PDB entry 8YXM | electron microscopy, 2.93 A resolution | chains A and C of the 3 polymer chains in the assembly

# Chain A
Name: RNA-directed RNA polymerase L
Source organism: Mumps orthorubulavirus
Notes: EC 2.7.7.48, 3.6.1.-, 2.7.7.88, 2.1.1.-
UniProtKB: C0JJA4 (C0JJA4_9MONO); residue numbers follow UniProt; this construct covers 1-2261
Chain sequence (2261 residues; each row starts with the number of its first residue):
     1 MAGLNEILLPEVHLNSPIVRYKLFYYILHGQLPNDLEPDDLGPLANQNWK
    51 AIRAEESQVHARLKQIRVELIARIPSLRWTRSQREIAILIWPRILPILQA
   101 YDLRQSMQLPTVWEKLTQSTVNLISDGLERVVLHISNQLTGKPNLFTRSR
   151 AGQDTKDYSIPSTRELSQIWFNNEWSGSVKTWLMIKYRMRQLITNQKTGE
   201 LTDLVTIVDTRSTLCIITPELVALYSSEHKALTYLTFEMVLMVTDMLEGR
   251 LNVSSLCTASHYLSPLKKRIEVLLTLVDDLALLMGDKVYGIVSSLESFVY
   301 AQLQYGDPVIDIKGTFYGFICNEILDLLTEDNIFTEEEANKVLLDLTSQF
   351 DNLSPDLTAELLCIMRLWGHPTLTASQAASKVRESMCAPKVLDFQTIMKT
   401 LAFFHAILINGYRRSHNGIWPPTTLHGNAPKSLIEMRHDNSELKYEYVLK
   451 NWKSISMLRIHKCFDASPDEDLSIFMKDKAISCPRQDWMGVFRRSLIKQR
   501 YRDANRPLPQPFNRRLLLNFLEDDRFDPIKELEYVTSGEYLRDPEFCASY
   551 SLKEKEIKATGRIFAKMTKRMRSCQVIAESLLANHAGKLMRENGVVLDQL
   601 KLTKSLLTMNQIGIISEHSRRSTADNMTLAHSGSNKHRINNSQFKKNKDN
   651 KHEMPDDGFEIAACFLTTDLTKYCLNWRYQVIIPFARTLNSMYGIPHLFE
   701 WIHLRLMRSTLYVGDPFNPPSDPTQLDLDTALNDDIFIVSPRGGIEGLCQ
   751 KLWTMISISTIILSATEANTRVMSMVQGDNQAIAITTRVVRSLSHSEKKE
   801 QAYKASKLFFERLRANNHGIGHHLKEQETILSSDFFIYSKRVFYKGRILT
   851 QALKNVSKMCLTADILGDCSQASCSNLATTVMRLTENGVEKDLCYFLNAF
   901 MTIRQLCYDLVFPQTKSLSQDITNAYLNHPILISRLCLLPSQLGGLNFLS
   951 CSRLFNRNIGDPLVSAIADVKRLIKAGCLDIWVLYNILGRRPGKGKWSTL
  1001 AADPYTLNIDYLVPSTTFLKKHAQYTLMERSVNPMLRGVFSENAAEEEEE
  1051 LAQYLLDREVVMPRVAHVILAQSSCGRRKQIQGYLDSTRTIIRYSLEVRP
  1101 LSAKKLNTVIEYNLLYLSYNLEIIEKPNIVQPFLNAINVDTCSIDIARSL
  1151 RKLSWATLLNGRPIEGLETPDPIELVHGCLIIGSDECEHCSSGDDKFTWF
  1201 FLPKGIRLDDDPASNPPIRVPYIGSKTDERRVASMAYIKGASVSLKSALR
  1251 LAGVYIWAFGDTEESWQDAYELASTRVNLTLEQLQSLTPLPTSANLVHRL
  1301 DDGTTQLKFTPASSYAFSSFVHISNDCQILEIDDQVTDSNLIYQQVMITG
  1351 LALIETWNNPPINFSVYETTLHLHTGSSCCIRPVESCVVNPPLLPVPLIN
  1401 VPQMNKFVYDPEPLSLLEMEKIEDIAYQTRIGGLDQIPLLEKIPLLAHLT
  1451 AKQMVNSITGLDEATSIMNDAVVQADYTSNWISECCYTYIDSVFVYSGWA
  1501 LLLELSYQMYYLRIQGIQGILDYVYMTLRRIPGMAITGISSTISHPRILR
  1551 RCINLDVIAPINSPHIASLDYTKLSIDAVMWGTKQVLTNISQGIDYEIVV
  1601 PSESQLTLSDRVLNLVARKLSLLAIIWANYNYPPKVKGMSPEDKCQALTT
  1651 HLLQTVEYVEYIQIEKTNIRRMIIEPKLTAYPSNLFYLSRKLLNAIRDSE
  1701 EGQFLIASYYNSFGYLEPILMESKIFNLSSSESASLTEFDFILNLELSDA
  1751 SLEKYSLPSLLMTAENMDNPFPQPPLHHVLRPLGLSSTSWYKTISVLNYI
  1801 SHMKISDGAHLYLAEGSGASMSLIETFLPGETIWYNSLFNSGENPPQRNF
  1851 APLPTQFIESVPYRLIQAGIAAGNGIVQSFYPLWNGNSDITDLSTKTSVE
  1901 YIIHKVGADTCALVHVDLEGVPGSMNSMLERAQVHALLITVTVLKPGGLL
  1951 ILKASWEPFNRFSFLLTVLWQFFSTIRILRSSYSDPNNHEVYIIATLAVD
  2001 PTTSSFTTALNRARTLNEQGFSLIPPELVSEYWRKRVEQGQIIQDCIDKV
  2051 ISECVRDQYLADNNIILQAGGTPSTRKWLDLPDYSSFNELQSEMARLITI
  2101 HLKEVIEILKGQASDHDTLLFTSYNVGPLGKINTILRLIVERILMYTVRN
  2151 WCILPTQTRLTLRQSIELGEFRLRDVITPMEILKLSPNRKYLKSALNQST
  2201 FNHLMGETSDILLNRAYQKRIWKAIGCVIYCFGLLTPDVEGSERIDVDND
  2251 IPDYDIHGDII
Disordered / not traced: 1-3, 152-157, 619-657, 1229-1231, 1300-1307, 1331-1336, 1434-2261

# Chain C
Name: Phosphoprotein
Source organism: Mumps orthorubulavirus
UniProtKB: C0JJ97 (C0JJ97_9MONO); residues 1-391 here = UniProt positions 1-391
Chain sequence (391 residues; each row starts with the number of its first residue):
     1 MDQFIKQDETGDLIETGMNVANHFLSTPIQGTNSLSKASILPGVAPVLIG
    51 NPEQKNIQHPTASHQGSKTKGRGSGVRSIIVSPSEAGNGGTQIPEPLFAQ
   101 TGQGGIVTTVYQDPTIQPTGSYRSVELAKIGKERMINRFVEKPRTSTPVT
   151 EFKRGGPGAAAQGQTIQEEGIDGNGASAGSKERSGSLSGATLYAHLSLPQ
   201 QDSTPANVGIAPQSAISANEIMDLLRGMDARLQHLEQKVDKVLAQGSMVT
   251 QIKNELSTVKTTLATIEGMMATVKIMDPGNPTGVPVDELRRSFSDHVTIV
   301 SGPGDVSFSSSEKPTLYLDELARPVSKPRPAKQTKSQPVKDLAGQKVMIT
   351 KMITDCVANPQMKQAFEQRLAKASTEDALNDIKRDIIRSAI
Disordered / not traced: 1-247, 305-391
Swiss-Prot annotation at these positions:
  - modified residue: T10 (Phosphothreonine), T16 (Phosphothreonine), T91 (Phosphothreonine), T150 (Phosphothreonine), T165 (Phosphothreonine), S188 (Phosphoserine), T250 (Phosphothreonine), S257 (Phosphoserine), T258 (Phosphothreonine), T282 (Phosphothreonine), S292 (Phosphoserine), S294 (Phosphoserine), T298 (Phosphothreonine), S301 (Phosphoserine), S374 (Phosphoserine), T375 (Phosphothreonine)

# Chain A / chain C interface
Contacting residue pairs - 68 pairs, chain A then chain C:
  C387(A) with G279(C); N280(C), hydrogen bond (backbone-backbone); P281(C)
  A388(A) with G279(C)
  P389(A) with D277(C); P278(C)
  K390(A) with I275(C); M276(C); D277(C), hydrogen bond (backbone-backbone)
  V391(A) with K274(C); I275(C)
  L392(A) with K274(C); I275(C), hydrogen bond (backbone-backbone)
  D393(A) with K274(C), salt bridge
  F394(A) with M270(C); V273(C), hydrogen bond (backbone-backbone); I275(C), hydrophobic
  Q395(A) with A271(C), hydrogen bond (side chain-backbone)
  T424(A) with P303(C)
  H426(A) with G302(C); P303(C)
  K453(A) with E267(C), salt bridge
  M457(A) with P303(C)
  R459(A) with S301(C), hydrogen bond; P303(C)
  R485(A) with R290(C)
  V535(A) with H296(C), hydrogen bond (backbone-side chain)
  T536(A) with H296(C)
  G538(A) with S294(C); H296(C), hydrogen bond (backbone-side chain)
  Y540(A) with H296(C), hydrogen bond
  L541(A) with S294(C); H296(C)
  R542(A) with S294(C), hydrogen bond (side chain-backbone); D295(C)
  R678(A) with D277(C), salt bridge
  Q680(A) with I275(C); M276(C), hydrogen bond (side chain-backbone); D277(C)
  R687(A) with I299(C), hydrogen bond (side chain-backbone); V300(C); S301(C), hydrogen bond
  H697(A) with H296(C), hydrogen bond
  M707(A) with V286(C)
  R708(A) with V286(C); R290(C), hydrogen bond (backbone-side chain); S292(C), hydrogen bond; F293(C), hydrogen bond (side chain-backbone)
  S709(A) with V286(C); R290(C)
  T710(A) with V286(C)
  D729(A) with P285(C); V286(C), hydrogen bond (backbone-backbone); D287(C), hydrogen bond (backbone-backbone); R290(C), salt bridge
  T730(A) with P285(C)
  A731(A) with P285(C)
  L732(A) with P285(C)
  N733(A) with N280(C), hydrogen bond (side chain-backbone); G283(C)
  V739(A) with N280(C), hydrogen bond (backbone-side chain); V284(C); P285(C); V286(C)
  S740(A) with N280(C); L289(C)
  R742(A) with D277(C); G279(C)
Also at the interface, not in a pair above, chain A (40 interface residues in all): L425, L458, S537
Also at the interface, not in a pair above, chain C (30 interface residues in all): T272

# Overview
Chain A and chain C form an interface of 40 and 30 residues respectively, with 21 hydrogen bonds and 4 salt
bridges. Polar pairs include D393(A)-K274(C), K453(A)-E267(C) and R678(A)-D277(C).
Here chain A is RNA-directed RNA polymerase L and chain C is Phosphoprotein, both from Mumps orthorubulavirus.
Entry 8YXM (Structure of N-terminal domain of L protein bound with Phosphoprotein from Mumps Virus) was
determined by electron microscopy, deposited together with 8IZL and 8X01.
